PDB entry 2INW | X-ray diffraction, 1.50 A resolution | chain A

== Chain A ==
Name: Putative structural protein
Source organism: Shigella flexneri
Reference sequence: Q83JN9 (Q83JN9_SHIFL); numbering as in UniProt (aligned over 1-125)
Amino-acid sequence (133 residues; row label = number of the first residue in the row):
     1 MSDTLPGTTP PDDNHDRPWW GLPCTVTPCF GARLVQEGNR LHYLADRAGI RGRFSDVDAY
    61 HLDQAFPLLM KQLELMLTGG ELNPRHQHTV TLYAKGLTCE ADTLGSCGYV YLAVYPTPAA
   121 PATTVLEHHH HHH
Not modelled in the structure: 1-3, 121-133
Differences from the reference sequence: modified residue (1, 70, 76); cloning artifact (126-127); expression tag (128-133)
Modified positions: Mse1 (selenomethionine); Mse70 (selenomethionine; parent Met); Mse76 (selenomethionine; parent Met)

== In short ==
Chain A is Putative structural protein (Shigella flexneri); the structure, Crystal structure of Q83JN9 from
Shigella flexneri at high resolution. Northeast Structural Genomics Consortium target SfR137, was determined
by X-ray diffraction, deposited together with 3KH2, 2ICT and 2H28.
